Entry 1W2V (X-ray diffraction, 1.55 A resolution); this record covers chain A.

== Chain A ==
Name: Endo-1,4-beta-xylanase A precursor
From: Cellvibrio japonicus
Notes: EC 3.2.1.8; fragment: catalytic domain, residues 265-611
Reference sequence: P14768 (XYNA_PSEFL); residues 1-347 here correspond to UniProt positions 265-611 (UniProt number = residue number + 264)
Sequence (348 residues; numbered 0 to 347; the number before each row is that of its first residue; numbering starts at 0):
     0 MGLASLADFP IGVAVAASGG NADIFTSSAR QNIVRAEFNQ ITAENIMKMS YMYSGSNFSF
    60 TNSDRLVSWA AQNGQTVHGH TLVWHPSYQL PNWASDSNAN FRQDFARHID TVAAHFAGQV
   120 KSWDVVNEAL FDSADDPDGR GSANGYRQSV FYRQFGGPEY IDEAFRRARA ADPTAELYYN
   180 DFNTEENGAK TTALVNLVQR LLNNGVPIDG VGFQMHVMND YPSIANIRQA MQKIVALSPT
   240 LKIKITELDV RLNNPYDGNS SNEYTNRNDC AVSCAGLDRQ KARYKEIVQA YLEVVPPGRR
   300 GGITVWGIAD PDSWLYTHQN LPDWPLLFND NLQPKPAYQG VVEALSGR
Not modelled in the structure: 0, 347
Disulfides: Cys269-Cys273
Differences from the reference sequence: engineered mutation Thr80 (Ala344 in P14768), Glu262 (Asp526 in P14768)
Bound ions: Ca2+: Asn253, Asp256, Asn258, Asn261, Glu262
Swiss-Prot annotation at these positions:
  - active site: Glu127 (Proton donor), Glu246 (Nucleophile)

== In short ==
Asn253, Asp256, Asn258, Asn261 and Glu262 coordinate Ca2+. From UniProt: active-site residues Glu127 and
Glu246.
Chain A is Endo-1,4-beta-xylanase A precursor (Cellvibrio japonicus); the structure, The 3-dimensional
structure of a thermostable mutant of a xylanase (Xyn10A) from Cellvibrio japonicus, was determined by X-ray
diffraction, deposited together with 1W2P, 1W32 and 1W3H.
